Entry 3TA6 (X-ray diffraction, 1.41 A resolution); this record covers chains A and B.

# Chain A (and B)
Protein: Triosephosphate isomerase
Organism: Mycobacterium tuberculosis
Notes: EC 5.3.1.1; chain B of this document is another copy of the same molecule, construct and numbering; everything in this record applies to it too
UniProtKB: P66940 (TPIS_MYCTU); numbering as in UniProt (aligned over 1-261)
Sequence (267 residues; numbered 1 to 267; the number before each row is that of its first residue):
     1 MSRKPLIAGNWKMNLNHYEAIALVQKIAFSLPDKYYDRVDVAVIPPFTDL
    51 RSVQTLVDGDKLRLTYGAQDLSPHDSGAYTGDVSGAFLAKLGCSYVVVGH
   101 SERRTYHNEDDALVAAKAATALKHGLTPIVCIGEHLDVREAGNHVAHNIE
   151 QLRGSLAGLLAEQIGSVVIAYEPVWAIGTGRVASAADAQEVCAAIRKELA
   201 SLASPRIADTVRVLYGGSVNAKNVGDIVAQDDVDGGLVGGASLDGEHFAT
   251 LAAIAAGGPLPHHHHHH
Not modelled in the structure: 1-2, 258-267 (chain B: 1, 258-267)
Construct notes: expression tag (262-267)
Ligand contacts: citrate anion (FLC): Tyr-106, His-107, Asn-108

# How chain A and chain B interact
Contacting residue pairs - 90 pairs, chain A then chain B:
  Asn-10(A) with Thr-80(B), hydrogen bond
  Lys-12(A) with Gly-77(B); Ala-78(B); Thr-80(B)
  Met-13(A) with Ser-72(B); His-74(B); Asp-75(B); Ser-76(B); Gly-77(B), hydrogen bond (backbone-backbone); Tyr-79(B); Asp-82(B); Val-83(B); Ser-84(B); Phe-87(B)
  Asn-14(A) with Ser-76(B); Gly-77(B); Phe-87(B)
  Leu-15(A) with Phe-87(B)
  Asn-16(A) with Phe-87(B); Lys-90(B)
  His-17(A) with Arg-51(B), hydrogen bond; Gln-54(B); Lys-90(B); Leu-91(B)
  Tyr-18(A) with Lys-90(B), hydrogen bond
  Pro-46(A) with Phe-87(B), hydrophobic
  Phe-47(A) with Phe-47(B), hydrophobic; Thr-48(B); Gly-81(B); Val-83(B), hydrophobic
  Thr-48(A) with Phe-47(B); Val-83(B); Phe-87(B); Leu-91(B)
  Arg-51(A) with His-17(B); Arg-51(B); Ser-52(B)
  Ser-52(A) with Arg-51(B)
  Gln-69(A) with Thr-80(B); Gly-81(B), hydrogen bond (side chain-backbone)
  Ser-72(A) with Met-13(B)
  His-74(A) with Met-13(B)
  Asp-75(A) with Met-13(B)
  Ser-76(A) with Met-13(B); Asn-14(B)
  Gly-77(A) with Lys-12(B); Met-13(B), hydrogen bond (backbone-backbone); Asn-14(B)
  Ala-78(A) with Lys-12(B); Glu-102(B); Tyr-106(B)
  Tyr-79(A) with Met-13(B); Glu-102(B), hydrogen bond (backbone-side chain); Tyr-106(B), hydrophobic
  Thr-80(A) with Asn-10(B), hydrogen bond; Lys-12(B); Gln-69(B); His-100(B); Glu-102(B), hydrogen bond; Arg-103(B), hydrogen bond (backbone-side chain)
  Gly-81(A) with Phe-47(B); Gln-69(B), hydrogen bond (backbone-side chain); Arg-103(B)
  Asp-82(A) with Met-13(B); Arg-103(B), salt bridge; His-107(B), salt bridge
  Val-83(A) with Met-13(B); Phe-47(B), hydrophobic; Thr-48(B)
  Ser-84(A) with Met-13(B)
  Phe-87(A) with Met-13(B); Asn-14(B); Leu-15(B); Asn-16(B); Pro-46(B), hydrophobic; Thr-48(B)
  Lys-90(A) with Asn-16(B); His-17(B)
  Leu-91(A) with His-17(B); Thr-48(B)
  His-100(A) with Thr-80(B)
  Glu-102(A) with Ala-78(B); Tyr-79(B), hydrogen bond (side chain-backbone); Thr-80(B), hydrogen bond
  Arg-103(A) with Thr-80(B), hydrogen bond (side chain-backbone); Gly-81(B); Asp-82(B), salt bridge
  Tyr-106(A) with Ala-78(B); Tyr-79(B), hydrophobic
  His-107(A) with Asp-82(B), salt bridge
Other interface residues (no listed pair), chain A (39 interface residues in all): Leu-50, Gln-54, Asp-70, Leu-88, Asn-108
Other interface residues (no listed pair), chain B (39 interface residues in all): Tyr-18, Leu-50, Asp-70, Leu-88, Asn-108

# Overview
Chain A and chain B each contribute 39 residues to their interface; the contacts include 14 hydrogen bonds and
4 salt bridges. Polar pairs include Asp-82(A)/Arg-103(B), Asp-82(A)/His-107(B) and Asn-10(A)/Thr-80(B). Chain
A binds citrate anion.
Both chains are Triosephosphate isomerase (Mycobacterium tuberculosis). Entry 3TA6 (Structure of Mycobacterium
tuberculosis triosephosphate isomerase) was determined by X-ray diffraction, deposited together with 3TAO.
